PDB entry 8HNV | electron microscopy, 3.10 A resolution | chains A and D of the 5 polymer chains in the assembly

[Chain A]
Name: CRISPR-associated endonuclease Cas9
Source organism: Haemophilus parainfluenzae
Reference sequence: F0ET08 (F0ET08_HAEPA); residues 1-1054 here = UniProt positions 1-1054
Amino-acid sequence (1055 residues; numbered 0 to 1054; the number before each row is that of its first residue; numbering starts at 0):
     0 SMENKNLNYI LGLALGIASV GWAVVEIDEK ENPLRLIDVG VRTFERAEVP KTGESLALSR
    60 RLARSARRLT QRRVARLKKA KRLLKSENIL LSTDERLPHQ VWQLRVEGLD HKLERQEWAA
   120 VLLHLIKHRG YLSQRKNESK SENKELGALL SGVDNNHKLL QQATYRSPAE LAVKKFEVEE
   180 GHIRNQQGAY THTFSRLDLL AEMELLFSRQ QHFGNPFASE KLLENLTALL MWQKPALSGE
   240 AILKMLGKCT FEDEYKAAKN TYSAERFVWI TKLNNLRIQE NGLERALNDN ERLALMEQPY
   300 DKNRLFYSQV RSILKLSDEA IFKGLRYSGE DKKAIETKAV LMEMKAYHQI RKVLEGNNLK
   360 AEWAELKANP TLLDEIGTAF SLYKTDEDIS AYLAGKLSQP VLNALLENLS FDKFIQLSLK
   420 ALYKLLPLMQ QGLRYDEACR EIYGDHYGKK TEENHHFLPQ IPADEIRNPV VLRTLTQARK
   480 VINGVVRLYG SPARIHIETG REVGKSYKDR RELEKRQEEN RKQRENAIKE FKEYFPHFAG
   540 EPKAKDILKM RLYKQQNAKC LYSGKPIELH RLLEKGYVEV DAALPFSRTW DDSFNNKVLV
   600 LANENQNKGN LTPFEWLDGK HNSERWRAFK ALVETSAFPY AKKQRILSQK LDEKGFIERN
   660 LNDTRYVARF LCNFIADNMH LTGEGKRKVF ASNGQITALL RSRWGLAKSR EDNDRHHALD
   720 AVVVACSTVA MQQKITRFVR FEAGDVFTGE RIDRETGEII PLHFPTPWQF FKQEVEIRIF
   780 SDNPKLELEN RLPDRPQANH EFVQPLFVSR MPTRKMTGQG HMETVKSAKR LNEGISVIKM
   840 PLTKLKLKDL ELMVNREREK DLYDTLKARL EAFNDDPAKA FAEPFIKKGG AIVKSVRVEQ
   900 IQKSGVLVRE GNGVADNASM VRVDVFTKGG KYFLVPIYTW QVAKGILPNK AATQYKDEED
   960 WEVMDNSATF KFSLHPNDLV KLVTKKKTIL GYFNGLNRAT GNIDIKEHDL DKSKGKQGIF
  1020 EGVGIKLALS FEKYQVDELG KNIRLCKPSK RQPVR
Not modelled in the structure: 0-3, 91-94, 131-146, 272-290, 310-340, 431-434, 443-452, 500-664, 727-769, 788-801
Construct notes: expression tag (0); engineered mutation Ala13 (Asp in F0ET08), Ala581 (His in F0ET08)

[Chain D]
Molecule: non-target strand
Sequence (35 nucleotides; row label = number of the first residue in the row):
     1 GGTCACTCTA ACATTTAATG TGTGATATGA TTTCA
Not modelled in the structure: 1-22

[How chain A and chain D interact]
Contacting residue pairs (24; chain A residue first):
  Pro49(A) - DG24(D)  sugar contact
  Lys50(A) - DT23(D)  base contact
  Lys50(A) - DG24(D)  hydrogen bond to the sugar
  Thr51(A) - DT23(D)  base contact
  Ile900(A) - DG29(D)  phosphate contact
  Ile900(A) - DA30(D)  phosphate contact
  Lys902(A) - DG29(D)  salt bridge to the phosphate
  Ser903(A) - DT28(D)  sugar contact
  Ser903(A) - DG29(D)  hydrogen bond to the phosphate
  Asp915(A) - DT28(D)  sugar contact
  Asn916(A) - DA27(D)  sugar contact
  Asn916(A) - DT28(D)  hydrogen bond to the phosphate
  Ala917(A) - DT26(D)  phosphate contact
  Ala917(A) - DA27(D)  sugar contact
  Ser918(A) - DA27(D)  phosphate contact
  Met919(A) - DA27(D)  hydrogen bond to the phosphate
  Tyr937(A) - DT28(D)  hydrogen bond to the phosphate
  Asn993(A) - DT26(D)  phosphate contact
  Leu995(A) - DT28(D)  base contact
  Asn996(A) - DT28(D)  sugar contact
  Asn996(A) - DG29(D)  base contact
  Arg997(A) - DT28(D)  phosphate contact
  Ala998(A) - DG29(D)  phosphate contact
  Thr999(A) - DA30(D)  base contact
Also at the interface, not in a pair above, chain A (21 interface residues in all): Glu44, Gly994, Asp1003
Also at the interface, not in a pair above, chain D (8 interface residues in all): DA25

[In short]
The interface between chain A and chain D involves 21 residues on one side and 8 on the other, with 5 hydrogen
bonds and 1 salt bridge. Polar pairs include Lys50(A)-DG24(D), Ser903(A)-DG29(D) and Asn916(A)-DT28(D).
Here chain A is CRISPR-associated endonuclease Cas9 (Haemophilus parainfluenzae) and chain D is non-target
strand. Entry 8HNV (CryoEM structure of HpaCas9-sgRNA-dsDNA in the presence of AcrIIC4) was determined by
electron microscopy together with 8HNT and 8HNW from the same study.
